7SXO - chains B and C of the 7 polymer chains in the assembly; structure by electron microscopy, 3.30 A resolution.

Chain B (and C):
Name: Lon protease homolog, mitochondrial
Organism: Saccharomyces cerevisiae (strain ATCC 204508 / S288c)
Notes: EC 3.4.21.53; chain C of this document is another copy of the same molecule, construct and numbering; everything in this record applies to it too
Reference sequence: P36775 (LONM_YEAST); residue numbers follow UniProt; this construct covers 182-1133
Amino-acid sequence (968 residues; numbered 166 to 1133; the number before each row is that of its first residue):
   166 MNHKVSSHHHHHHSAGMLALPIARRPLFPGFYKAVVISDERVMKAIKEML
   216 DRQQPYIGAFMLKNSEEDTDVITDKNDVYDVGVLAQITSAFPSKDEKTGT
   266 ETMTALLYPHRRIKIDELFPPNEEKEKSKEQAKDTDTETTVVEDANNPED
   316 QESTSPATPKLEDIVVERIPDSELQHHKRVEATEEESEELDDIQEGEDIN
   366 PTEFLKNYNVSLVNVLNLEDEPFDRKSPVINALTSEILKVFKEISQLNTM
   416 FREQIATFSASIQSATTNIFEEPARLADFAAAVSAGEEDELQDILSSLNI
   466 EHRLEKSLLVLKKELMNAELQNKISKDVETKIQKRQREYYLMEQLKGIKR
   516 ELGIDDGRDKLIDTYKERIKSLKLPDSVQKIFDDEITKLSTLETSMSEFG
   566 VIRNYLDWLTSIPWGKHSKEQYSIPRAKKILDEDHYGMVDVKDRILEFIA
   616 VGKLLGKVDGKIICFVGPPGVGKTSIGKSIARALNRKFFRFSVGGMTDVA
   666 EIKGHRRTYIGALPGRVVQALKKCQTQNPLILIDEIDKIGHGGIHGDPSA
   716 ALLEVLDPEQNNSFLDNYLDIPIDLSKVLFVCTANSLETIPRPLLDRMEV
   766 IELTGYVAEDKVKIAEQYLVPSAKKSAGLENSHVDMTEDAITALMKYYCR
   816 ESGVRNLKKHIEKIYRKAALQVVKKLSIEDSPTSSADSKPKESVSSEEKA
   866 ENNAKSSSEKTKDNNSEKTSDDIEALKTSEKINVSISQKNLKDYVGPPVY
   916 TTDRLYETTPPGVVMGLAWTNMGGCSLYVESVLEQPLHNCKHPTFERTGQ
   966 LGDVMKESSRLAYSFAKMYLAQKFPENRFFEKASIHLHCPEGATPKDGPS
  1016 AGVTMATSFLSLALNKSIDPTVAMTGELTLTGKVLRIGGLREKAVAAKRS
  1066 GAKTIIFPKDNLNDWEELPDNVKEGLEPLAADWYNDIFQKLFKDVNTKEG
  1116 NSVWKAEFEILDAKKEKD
Disordered / not traced: 166-582, 705-710, 842-895, 1130-1133 (chain C: 166-584, 705-708, 843-895, 1129-1133)
Differences from the reference sequence: expression tag (166-181)
Disulfides: Cys-629/Cys-747
Ligand contacts: ADP (adenosine-5'-diphosphate): His-600, Pro-634, Gly-635, Val-636, Gly-637, Lys-638, Thr-639, Ile-779, Tyr-783, Leu-784, Val-819, Arg-820, Lys-823
Curated features (UniProtKB/Swiss-Prot):
  - active site: Ser-1015, Lys-1058
  - binding site (ATP): Gly-632 to Thr-639
  - mutagenesis: Lys-638 (K638N: Abolishes ATP-binding), Ser-1015 (S1015A: Abolishes peptidase activity)
Reported in the primary citation:
  - binding site for endogenous substrate: Tyr-674, Ile-675
  - binding site for the ligand ATP: Lys-638, Glu-700, Asn-750, Arg-820
  - binding site for Mg2+: Glu-700 (proposed by the authors, not directly observed)
  - catalytic residues: Ser-1015, Lys-1058
  - mutagenesis - S1015A: abolished catalytic activity on casein

How chain B and chain C interact:
Residue-residue contacts - 51 pairs, chain B then chain C:
  Ile-589(B) with Val-838(C), hydrophobic; Lys-839(C)
  Leu-611(B) with Leu-835(C)
  Glu-612(B) with Arg-831(C); Leu-835(C)
  Ala-615(B) with Leu-835(C), hydrophobic; Val-838(C), hydrophobic
  Leu-619(B) with Gly-793(C); Val-838(C), hydrophobic
  Leu-620(B) with Gly-793(C)
  Val-664(B) with Leu-678(C)
  Ala-665(B) with Gly-676(C)
  Arg-671(B) with Ile-675(C)
  Tyr-674(B) with Ile-675(C), hydrophobic
  Gln-725(B) with Arg-681(C)
  Arg-757(B) with Arg-820(C)
  Asp-968(B) with Gln-965(C), hydrogen bond
  Val-969(B) with Gly-1007(C)
  Glu-972(B) with Gly-964(C), hydrogen bond (side chain-backbone); Gln-965(C), hydrogen bond
  Arg-975(B) with Glu-949(C), salt bridge; Glu-961(C), salt bridge; His-1001(C)
  Leu-976(B) with His-1003(C)
  Ser-979(B) with Glu-949(C); His-1001(C), hydrogen bond
  Lys-982(B) with Glu-949(C), salt bridge
  Met-983(B) with Leu-948(C); Glu-949(C); Pro-951(C)
  Ala-986(B) with Pro-951(C)
  Phe-995(B) with Gln-950(C); Asn-954(C)
  Thr-1044(B) with Glu-945(C); Pro-1005(C)
  Leu-1045(B) with Glu-945(C); Val-947(C), hydrophobic; His-1001(C); His-1003(C)
  Thr-1046(B) with Pro-925(C); Val-928(C); Glu-945(C), hydrogen bond
  Lys-1048(B) with Leu-920(C); Tyr-921(C)
  Leu-1050(B) with Glu-1006(C)
  Arg-1051(B) with Val-914(C), hydrogen bond (side chain-backbone)
  Asn-1078(B) with Pro-912(C); Pro-913(C), hydrogen bond (side chain-backbone); Val-914(C)
  Glu-1082(B) with Gly-911(C); Pro-912(C)
Other interface residues (no listed pair), chain B (39 interface residues in all): Arg-609, Val-616, Lys-668, Glu-724, Glu-996, Pro-1014, Glu-1042, Asp-1075, Trp-1098
Other interface residues (no listed pair), chain C (42 interface residues in all): Asp-699, Ser-791, Ala-792, Lys-832, Ala-834, Arg-919, Thr-963, Leu-1002, Ala-1008

Overview:
39 residues of chain B face 42 of chain C across their interface; the contacts include 7 hydrogen bonds and 3
salt bridges. Among the polar pairs are Arg-975(B)/Glu-949(C), Arg-975(B)/Glu-961(C) and
Lys-982(B)/Glu-949(C). Chain B binds ADP. From the paper: catalytic residues Ser-1015(B) and Lys-1058(B);
S1015A of chain B abolishes catalytic activity on casein.
Both chains are Lon protease homolog, mitochondrial (Saccharomyces cerevisiae (strain ATCC 204508 / S288c)).
Entry 7SXO (Yeast Lon (PIM1) with endogenous substrate) was determined by electron microscopy.
